Entry 1BX8 (X-ray diffraction, 1.40 A resolution); this record covers chain A.

# Chain A
Molecule: Hirustasin
Organism: Hirudo medicinalis
UniProt: P80302 (ANTA_HIRME); residues 1-55 here = UniProt positions 1-55
Sequence (55 residues; row label = number of the first residue in the row):
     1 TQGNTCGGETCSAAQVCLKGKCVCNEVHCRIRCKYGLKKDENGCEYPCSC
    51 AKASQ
Unresolved in the structure: 1-4, 54-55
Curated features (UniProtKB/Swiss-Prot):
  - site: Arg30, Ile31 (Reactive bond)
Cystine bridges: Cys6-Cys17, Cys11-Cys22, Cys24-Cys44, Cys29-Cys48, Cys33-Cys50

# Overview
Chain A is Hirustasin (Hirudo medicinalis); the structure, Hirustasin from hirudo medicinalis at 1.4
angstroms, was determined by X-ray diffraction, deposited together with 1BX7.
